8UTN - chains I and S of the 7 polymer chains in the assembly; structure by electron microscopy, 3.10 A resolution.

Chain I:
Name: Tubulin beta-2B chain
From: Sus scrofa
UniProt: A0A287AGU7 (A0A287AGU7_PIG); residues 1-445 here = UniProt positions 1-445
Amino-acid sequence (445 residues; row label = number of the first residue in the row):
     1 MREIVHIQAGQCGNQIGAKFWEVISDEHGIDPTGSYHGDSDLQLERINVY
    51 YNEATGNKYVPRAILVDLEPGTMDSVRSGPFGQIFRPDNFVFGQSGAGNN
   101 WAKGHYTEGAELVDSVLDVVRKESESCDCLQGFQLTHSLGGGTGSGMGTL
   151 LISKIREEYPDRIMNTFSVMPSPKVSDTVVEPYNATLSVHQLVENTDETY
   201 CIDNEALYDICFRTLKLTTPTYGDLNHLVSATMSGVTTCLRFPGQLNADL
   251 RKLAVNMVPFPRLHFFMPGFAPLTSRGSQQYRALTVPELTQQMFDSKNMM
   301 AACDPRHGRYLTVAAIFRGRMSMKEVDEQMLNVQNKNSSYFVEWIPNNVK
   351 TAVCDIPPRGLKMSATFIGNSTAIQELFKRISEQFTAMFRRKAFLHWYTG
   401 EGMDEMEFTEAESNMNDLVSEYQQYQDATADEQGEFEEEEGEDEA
Disordered / not traced: 434-445
Residues lining bound ligands:
  - GDP (guanosine-5'-diphosphate): G10, Q11, C12, Q15, I16, N99, S138, G141, G142, T143, G144, D177, E181, N204, Y222, L225, N226
  - GTP (guanosine-5'-triphosphate): Q245, L246, K252
  - taxol (TA1): E22, V23, D26, E27, L215, L217, D224, H227, L228, A231, S234, F270, P272, L273, T274, R276, Q279, R318, P358, R359, G360, L361

Chain S:
Name: Tubulin alpha-1B chain
From: Sus scrofa
UniProt: Q2XVP4 (TBA1B_PIG); residue numbers follow UniProt; this construct covers 1-451
Amino-acid sequence (451 residues; each row starts with the number of its first residue):
     1 MRECISIHVGQAGVQIGNACWELYCLEHGIQPDGQMPSDKTIGGGDDSFN
    51 TFFSETGAGKHVPRAVFVDLEPTVIDEVRTGTYRQLFHPEQLITGKEDAA
   101 NNYARGHYTIGKEIIDLVLDRIRKLADQCTGLQGFLVFHSFGGGTGSGFT
   151 SLLMERLSVDYGKKSKLEFSIYPAPQVSTAVVEPYNSILTTHTTLEHSDC
   201 AFMVDNEAIYDICRRNLDIERPTYTNLNRLISQIVSSITASLRFDGALNV
   251 DLTEFQTNLVPYPRIHFPLATYAPVISAEKAYHEQLSVAEITNACFEPAN
   301 QMVKCDPRHGKYMACCLLYRGDVVPKDVNAAIATIKTKRSIQFVDWCPTG
   351 FKVGINYQPPTVVPGGDLAKVQRAVCMLSNTTAIAEAWARLDHKFDLMYA
   401 KRAFVHWYVGEGMEEGEFSEAREDMAALEKDYEEVGVDSVEGEGEEEGEE
   451 Y
Ion coordination: Mg2+: E71 (together with GTP)
Residues lining bound ligands: GTP (guanosine-5'-triphosphate): G10, Q11, A12, Q15, D69, E71, D98, A99, A100, N101, S140, G143, G144, T145, G146, I171, T179, E183, N206, Y224, L227, N228, I231
UniProt features mapped onto this chain:
  - motif: M1 to C4 (MREC motif)
  - active site: E254
  - binding site (GTP): G10, Q11, A12, Q15, E71, A99, S140, G143, G144, T145, G146, T179, E183, N206, Y224, N228, L252
  - binding site (Mg(2+)): E71
  - site: Y451 (Involved in polymerization)
  - modified residue: K40 (N6,N6,N6-trimethyllysine), S48 (Phosphoserine), S232 (Phosphoserine), Y282 (3'-nitrotyrosine), R339 (Omega-N-methylarginine), S439 (Phosphoserine), E443 (5-glutamyl polyglutamate), E445 (5-glutamyl polyglutamate), Y451 (3'-nitrotyrosine)
  - cross-link (Glycyl lysine isopeptide (Lys-Gly)): K326 (interchain with G-Cter in ubiquitin), K370 (interchain with G-Cter in ubiquitin)

Interface between chain I and chain S:
Pairs across the interface (51; chain I residue first):
  Q11(I) with A247(S), hydrogen bond (side chain-backbone)
  S75(I) with D245(S)
  G98(I) with E254(S); T257(S)
  N99(I) with E254(S), hydrogen bond; K352(S)
  K103(I) with T253(S)
  V175(I) with N329(S)
  D177(I) with F351(S); K352(S); V353(S), hydrogen bond (backbone-backbone)
  T178(I) with N258(S); T349(S); F351(S)
  V179(I) with N258(S), hydrogen bond (backbone-side chain); C347(S), hydrophobic; T349(S), hydrogen bond (backbone-side chain); G350(S); F351(S)
  P182(I) with T349(S)
  Y208(I) with P325(S); N329(S)
  F212(I) with K326(S)
  T218(I) with K326(S), hydrogen bond (backbone-side chain)
  Y222(I) with L248(S); P325(S), hydrophobic
  Q384(I) with P348(S)
  A387(I) with W346(S); P348(S), hydrophobic
  M388(I) with W346(S); P348(S)
  R390(I) with S439(S); E443(S), salt bridge
  R391(I) with Y262(S), hydrogen bond (backbone-side chain); W346(S); E434(S); V435(S); V437(S), hydrogen bond (side chain-backbone); S439(S)
  K392(I) with Y262(S)
  A393(I) with P261(S); W346(S), hydrophobic
  F394(I) with T257(S); N258(S); V260(S); P261(S), hydrophobic
  H396(I) with V260(S); P261(S), hydrogen bond (side chain-backbone)
  W397(I) with Q256(S), hydrogen bond (side chain-backbone); T257(S); V260(S), hydrogen bond (side chain-backbone)
Other interface residues (no listed pair), chain I (31 interface residues in all): E69, N100, K174, S176, V180, T219, P220
Other interface residues (no listed pair), chain S (33 interface residues in all): D251, P263, K336, D345, D438, G442

Summary:
The interface between chain I and chain S involves 31 residues on one side and 33 on the other; the contacts
include 11 hydrogen bonds and 1 salt bridge. Polar pairs include R390(I)-E443(S), Q11(I)-A247(S) and
N99(I)-E254(S). Ligands of chain I: GTP, GDP and taxol.
Chain I is Tubulin beta-2B chain and chain S is Tubulin alpha-1B chain, both from Sus scrofa; the structure,
KIF1A[1-393] AMP-PNP bound two-heads-bound state in complex with a microtubule (class T23L1), was determined
by electron microscopy (same publication as 8UTO, 8UTP, 8UTQ, 8UTR, 8UTS, 8UTT and 4 further entries).
